6WGC - chains D and G of the 11 polymer chains in the assembly; structure by electron microscopy, 4.30 A resolution (low resolution: residue-level contacts below are approximate; hydrogen-bond / salt-bridge calls are withheld).

Chain D:
Protein: Origin recognition complex subunit 4
Source organism: Saccharomyces cerevisiae
UniProt: P54791 (ORC4_YEAST); numbering as in UniProt (aligned over 1-529)
Sequence (529 residues; each row starts with the number of its first residue):
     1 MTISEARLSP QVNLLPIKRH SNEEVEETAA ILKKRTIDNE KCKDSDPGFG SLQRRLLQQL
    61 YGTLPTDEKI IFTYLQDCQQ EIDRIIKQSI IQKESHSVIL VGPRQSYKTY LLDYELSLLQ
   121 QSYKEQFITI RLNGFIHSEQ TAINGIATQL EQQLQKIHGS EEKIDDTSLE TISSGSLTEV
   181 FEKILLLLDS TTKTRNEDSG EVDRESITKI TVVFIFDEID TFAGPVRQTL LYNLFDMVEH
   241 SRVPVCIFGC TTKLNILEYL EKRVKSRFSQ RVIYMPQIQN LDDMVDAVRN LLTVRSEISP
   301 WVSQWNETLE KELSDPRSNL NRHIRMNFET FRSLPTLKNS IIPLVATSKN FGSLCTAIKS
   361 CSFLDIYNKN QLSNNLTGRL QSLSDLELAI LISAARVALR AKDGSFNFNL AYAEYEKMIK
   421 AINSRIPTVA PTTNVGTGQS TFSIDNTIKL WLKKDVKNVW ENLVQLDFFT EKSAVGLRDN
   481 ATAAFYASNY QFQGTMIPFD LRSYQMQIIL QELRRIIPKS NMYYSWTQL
Disordered / not traced: 1-45, 159-170, 191-206, 427-446
Swiss-Prot annotation at these positions:
  - modified residue: Ser9 (Phosphoserine)

Chain G:
Molecule: 41-nt DNA strand
Source organism: Saccharomyces cerevisiae
Sequence (41 nucleotides; row label = number of the first residue in the row):
     1 TGGTTTTTAT ATGTTTTGTT ATGTATTGTT TATTTTCCCT T

Chain D / chain G interface:
Contacting residue pairs - 4 pairs, chain D then chain G:
  Lys472(D) - DA25(G)
  Phe485(D) - DT15(G)
  Phe485(D) - DT16(G)
  Asn489(D) - DT17(G)
Interface residues without a listed pair, chain D (4 interface residues in all): Leu177
Interface residues without a listed pair, chain G (6 interface residues in all): DT12, DG18

Summary:
The interface between chain D and chain G involves 4 residues on one side and 6 on the other.
Chain D is Origin recognition complex subunit 4 and chain G is a 41-nt DNA strand, both from Saccharomyces
cerevisiae; the structure, Atomic model of semi-attached mutant OCCM-DNA complex (ORC-Cdc6-Cdt1-Mcm2-7 with
Mcm6 WHD truncation), was determined by electron microscopy (same publication as 6WGF, 6WGG and 6WGI).
